PDB entry 6FHJ | X-ray diffraction, 2.04 A resolution | chain A

== Chain A ==
Molecule: protein
Sequence (1009 residues; each row starts with the number of its first residue; note: 1292 numbers in that range are skipped by the numbering (no residue carries them; nothing is unmodelled there); X marks 33 residues of unknown identity (built as UNK)):
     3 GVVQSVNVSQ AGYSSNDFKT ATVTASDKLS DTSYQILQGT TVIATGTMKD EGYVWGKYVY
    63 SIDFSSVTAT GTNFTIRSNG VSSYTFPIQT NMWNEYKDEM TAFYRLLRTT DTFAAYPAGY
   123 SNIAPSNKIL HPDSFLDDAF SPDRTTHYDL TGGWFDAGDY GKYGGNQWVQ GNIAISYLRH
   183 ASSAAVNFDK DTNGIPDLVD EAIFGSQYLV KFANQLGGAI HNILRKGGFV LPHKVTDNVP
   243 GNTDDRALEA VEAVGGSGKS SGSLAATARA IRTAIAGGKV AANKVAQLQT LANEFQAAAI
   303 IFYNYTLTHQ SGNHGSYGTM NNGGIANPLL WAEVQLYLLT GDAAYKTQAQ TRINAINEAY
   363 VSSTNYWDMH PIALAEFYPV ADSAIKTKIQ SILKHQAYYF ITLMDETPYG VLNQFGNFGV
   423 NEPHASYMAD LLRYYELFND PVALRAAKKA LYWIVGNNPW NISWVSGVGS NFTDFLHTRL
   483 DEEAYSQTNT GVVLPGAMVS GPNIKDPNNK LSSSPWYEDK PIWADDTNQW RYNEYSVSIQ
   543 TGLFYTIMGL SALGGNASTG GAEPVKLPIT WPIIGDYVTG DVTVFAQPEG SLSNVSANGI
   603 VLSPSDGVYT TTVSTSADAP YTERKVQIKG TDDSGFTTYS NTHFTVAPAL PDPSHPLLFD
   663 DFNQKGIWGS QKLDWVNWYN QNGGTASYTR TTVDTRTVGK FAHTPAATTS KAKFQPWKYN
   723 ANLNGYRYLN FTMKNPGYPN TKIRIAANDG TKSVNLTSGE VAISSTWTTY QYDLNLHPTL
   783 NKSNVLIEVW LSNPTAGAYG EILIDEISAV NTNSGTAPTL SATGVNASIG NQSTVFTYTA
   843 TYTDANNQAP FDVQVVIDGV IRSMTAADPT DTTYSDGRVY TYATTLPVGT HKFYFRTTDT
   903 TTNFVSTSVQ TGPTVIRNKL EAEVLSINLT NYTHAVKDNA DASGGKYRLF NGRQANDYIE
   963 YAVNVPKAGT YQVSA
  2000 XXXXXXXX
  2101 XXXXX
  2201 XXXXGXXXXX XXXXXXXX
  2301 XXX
Disordered / not traced: 932-961
Bound ions: Ca2+ site 1: E97, D100, E101, N124; Ca2+ site 2: D139, D239, V241, N244, D246, D247; Ca2+ site 3: D191, D193, N195, I197, D199, D202; Ca2+ site 4: T404, D407, E408, Y641, S642; Na+ site 1: N473, F474, D476; Na+ site 2: D663, T699, D807; Na+ site 3: T818, D846, D901; Ca2+ site 5: E923, E925, UNK_2301
Small-molecule neighbours: malonate ion (MLI): Q589, P590, E591, R919, V926
From the paper describing this entry:
  - Ca2+ coordination: D191, D193, N195, I197, D199, D202, D407, E408
  - catalytic residues: D158, D161, E536
  - specificity-determining residues: F420, E424
  - conformationally variable residues (order/disorder transition): S560
  - Na+ coordination: D846, D901
  - mutagenesis - A559H, K627Q, S636M, N966C: increased stability

== Overview ==
Chain A binds malonate ion. The Ca2+ site 1 is built by E97, D100, E101 and N124. The Ca2+ site 2 is built by
D139, D239, V241, N244, D246 and D247. From the paper: catalytic residues D158, D161 and E536; A559H, K627Q
and S636M, among others, increase stability.
Chain A is protein; the structure, Structural dynamics and catalytic properties of a multi-modular xanthanase,
native, was determined by X-ray diffraction.
